Entry 7Z1O (electron microscopy, 2.70 A resolution); this record covers chains A and S of the 20 polymer chains in the assembly.

# Chain A
Name: DNA-directed RNA polymerase III subunit RPC1
From: Saccharomyces cerevisiae W303
Notes: EC 2.7.7.6
Reference sequence: P04051 (RPC1_YEAST); numbering as in UniProt (aligned over 1-1460)
Chain sequence (1460 residues; each row starts with the number of its first residue):
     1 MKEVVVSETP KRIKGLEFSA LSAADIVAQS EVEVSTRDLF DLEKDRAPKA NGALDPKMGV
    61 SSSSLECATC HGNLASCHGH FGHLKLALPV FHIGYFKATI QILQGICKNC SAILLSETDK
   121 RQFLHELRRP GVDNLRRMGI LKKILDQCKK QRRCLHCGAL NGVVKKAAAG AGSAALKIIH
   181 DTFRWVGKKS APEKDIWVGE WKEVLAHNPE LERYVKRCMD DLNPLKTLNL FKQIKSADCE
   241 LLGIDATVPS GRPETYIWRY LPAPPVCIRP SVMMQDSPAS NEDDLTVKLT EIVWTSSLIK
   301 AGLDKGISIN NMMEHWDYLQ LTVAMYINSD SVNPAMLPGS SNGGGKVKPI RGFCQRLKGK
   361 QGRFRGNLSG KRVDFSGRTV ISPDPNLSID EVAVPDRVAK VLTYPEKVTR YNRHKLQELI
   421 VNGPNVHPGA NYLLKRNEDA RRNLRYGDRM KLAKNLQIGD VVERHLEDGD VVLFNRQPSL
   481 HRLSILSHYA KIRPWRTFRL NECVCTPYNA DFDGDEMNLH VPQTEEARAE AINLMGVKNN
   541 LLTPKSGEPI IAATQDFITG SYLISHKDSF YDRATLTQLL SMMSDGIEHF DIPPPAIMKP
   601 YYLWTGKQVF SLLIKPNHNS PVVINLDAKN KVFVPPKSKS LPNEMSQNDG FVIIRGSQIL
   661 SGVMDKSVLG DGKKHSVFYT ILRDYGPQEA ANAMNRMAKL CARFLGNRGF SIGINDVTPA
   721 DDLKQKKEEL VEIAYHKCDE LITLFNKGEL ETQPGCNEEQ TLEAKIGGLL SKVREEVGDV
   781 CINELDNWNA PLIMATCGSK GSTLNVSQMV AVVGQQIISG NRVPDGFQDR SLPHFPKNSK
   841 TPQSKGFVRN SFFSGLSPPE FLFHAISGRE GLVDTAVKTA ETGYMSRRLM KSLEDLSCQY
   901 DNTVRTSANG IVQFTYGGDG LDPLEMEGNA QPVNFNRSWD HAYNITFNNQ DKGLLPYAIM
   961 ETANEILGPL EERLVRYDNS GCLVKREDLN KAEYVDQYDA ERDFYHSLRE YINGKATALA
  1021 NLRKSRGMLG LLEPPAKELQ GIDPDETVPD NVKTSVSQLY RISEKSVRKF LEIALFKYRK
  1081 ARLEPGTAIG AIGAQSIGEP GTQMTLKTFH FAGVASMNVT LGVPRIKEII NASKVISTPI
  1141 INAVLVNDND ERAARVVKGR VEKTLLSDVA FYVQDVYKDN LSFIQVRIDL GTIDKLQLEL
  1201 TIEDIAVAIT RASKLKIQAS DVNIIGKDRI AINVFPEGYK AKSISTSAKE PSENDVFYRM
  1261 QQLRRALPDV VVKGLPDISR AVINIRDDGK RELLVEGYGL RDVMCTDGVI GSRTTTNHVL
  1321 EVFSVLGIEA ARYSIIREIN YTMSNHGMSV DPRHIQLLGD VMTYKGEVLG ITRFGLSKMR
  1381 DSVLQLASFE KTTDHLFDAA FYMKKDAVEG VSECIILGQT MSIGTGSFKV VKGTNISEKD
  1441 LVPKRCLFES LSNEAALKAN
Not modelled in the structure: 341-346, 1237-1252, 1459-1460
Bound ions: Zn2+ site 1: Cys67, Cys70, Cys77, His80; Zn2+ site 2: Cys107, Cys110, Cys154, Cys157; Mg2+: Asp511, Asp513 (shared with 2 residues of chain R)
Ligand contacts: chapso (1N7): Lys1134, Val1135, Asp1277, Tyr1298, His1318, Leu1320, Glu1321, Ser1324

# Chain S
Molecule: Nt-DNA
Sequence (44 nucleotides; row label = number of the first residue in the row):
     1 GAATCTCTTA GCAACCATTA TTTTTTTGCC TTCCGAAAAT TTTG
Not modelled in the structure: 1-18

# Interface between chain A and chain S
Contacting residue pairs - 8 pairs, chain A then chain S:
  Lys165(A) - DC34(S)  phosphate contact
  Lys165(A) - DG35(S)  salt bridge to the phosphate
  Arg184(A) - DG35(S)  salt bridge to the phosphate
  Ser1133(A) - DC30(S)  phosphate contact
  Ser1213(A) - DA39(S)  hydrogen bond to the phosphate
  Lys1216(A) - DA38(S)  salt bridge to the phosphate
  Phe1374(A) - DC30(S)  sugar contact
  Phe1374(A) - DT31(S)  sugar contact
Other interface residues (no listed pair), chain A (13 interface residues in all): Gln101, Lys142, Lys166, Lys189, Asn1131, Ala1132, Lys1134
Other interface residues (no listed pair), chain S (8 interface residues in all): DC33, DG44

# Overview
13 residues of chain A face 8 of chain S across their interface, with 1 hydrogen bond and 3 salt bridges.
Polar pairs include Ser1213(A)-DA39(S), Lys165(A)-DG35(S) and Arg184(A)-DG35(S). Chain A binds chapso. The
Zn2+ site 1 is built by Cys67(A), Cys70(A), Cys77(A) and His80(A).
Here chain A is DNA-directed RNA polymerase III subunit RPC1 (Saccharomyces cerevisiae W303) and chain S is
Nt-DNA. Entry 7Z1O (Structure of yeast RNA Polymerase III PTC + NTPs) was determined by electron microscopy
together with 7Z1L, 7Z1M and 7Z1N from the same study.
